PDB entry 7VNM | electron microscopy, 2.86 A resolution | chains Q and R of the 30 polymer chains in the assembly

== Chain Q ==
Protein: Light-harvesting protein B-875 alpha chain
Organism: Cereibacter sphaeroides 2.4.1
UniProtKB: Q3J1A4 (LHA1_RHOS4); residues 1-58 here = UniProt positions 1-58
Sequence (58 residues; numbered 1 to 58; the number before each row is that of its first residue):
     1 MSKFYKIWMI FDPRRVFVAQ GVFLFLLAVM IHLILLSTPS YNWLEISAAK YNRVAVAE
Unresolved in the structure: 55-58
Small-molecule neighbours:
  - bacteriochlorophyll a (BCL), molecule 1: F4, I7, W8, V16, Q20, F23, I31
  - bacteriochlorophyll a (BCL), molecule 2: G21, L24, F25, A28, H32, L35, Y41, W43
  - bacteriochlorophyll a (BCL), molecule 3: L24, L27, A28, I31, H32, L35, Y41
  - spheroidene (SPO), molecule 1: K3, F4, K6, I7, M9, I10
  - spheroidene (SPO), molecule 2: F17, Q20, G21, K50, Y51
  - spheroidene (SPO), molecule 3: F17, Q20, F23, L24, L27, M30, I31, I34
  - spheroidene (SPO), molecule 4: F25, A28, V29, H32, L33, L36, W43

== Chain R ==
Protein: Light-harvesting protein B-875 beta chain
Organism: Cereibacter sphaeroides 2.4.1
UniProtKB: Q3J1A3 (LHB1_RHOS4); residue numbers follow UniProt; this construct covers 1-49
Sequence (49 residues; row label = number of the first residue in the row):
     1 MADKSDLGYT GLTDEQAQEL HSVYMSGLWL FSAVAIVAHL AVYIWRPWF
Unresolved in the structure: 1-6
Small-molecule neighbours:
  - bacteriochlorophyll a (BCL), molecule 1: H21, Y24, M25, F49
  - bacteriochlorophyll a (BCL), molecule 2: F31, V34, A35, A38, H39, V42, W45
  - bacteriochlorophyll a (BCL), molecule 3: F31, S32, A35, I36, H39, V42, Y43, W48, F49
  - spheroidene (SPO), molecule 1: Q16, E19, L20, V23, Y24, G27, L28, F31
  - spheroidene (SPO), molecule 2: F31, V34, A38, A41, V42, W45

== Interface between chain Q and chain R ==
Pairs across the interface (30):
  M1(Q) with H21(R)
  Y5(Q) with D14(R); A17(R); Q18(R); H21(R)
  W8(Q) with T10(R), hydrogen bond (backbone-side chain); A17(R); L20(R), hydrophobic; H21(R), hydrogen bond; Y24(R), hydrophobic
  M9(Q) with L7(R); Y9(R); T10(R); L12(R); T13(R); D14(R); A17(R), hydrophobic
  I10(Q) with Y9(R), hydrophobic; T10(R)
  F11(Q) with T10(R)
  D12(Q) with T10(R)
  P13(Q) with L20(R), hydrophobic
  F17(Q) with Y24(R), hydrophobic
  Q20(Q) with Y24(R), hydrogen bond
  S40(Q) with R46(R), hydrogen bond
  Y41(Q) with R46(R), hydrogen bond (side chain-backbone); P47(R), hydrogen bond (side chain-backbone); W48(R), hydrogen bond (side chain-backbone)
  I46(Q) with W45(R), hydrophobic; R46(R)
Also at the interface, not in a pair above, chain Q (17 interface residues in all): F4, K6, L24, W43
Also at the interface, not in a pair above, chain R (17 interface residues in all): M25, F31

== Overview ==
Chain Q and chain R each contribute 17 residues to their interface; the contacts include 7 hydrogen bonds.
Among the polar pairs are W8(Q)-T10(R), W8(Q)-H21(R) and Q20(Q)-Y24(R). 2 spheroidene molecules and 3
bacteriochlorophyll a molecules are bound between chain Q and chain R.
Chain Q is Light-harvesting protein B-875 alpha chain and chain R is Light-harvesting protein B-875 beta
chain, both from Cereibacter sphaeroides 2.4.1; the structure, Rba sphaeroides PufY-KO RC-LH1 monomer, was
determined by electron microscopy together with 7VA9, 7VB9, 7VOR, 7VOT and 7VOY from the same study.
